PDB entry 7RGA | X-ray diffraction, 2.90 A resolution | chains E and G of the 7 polymer chains in the assembly

[Chain E (and G)]
Name: nano CLostridial Antibody Mimetic Protein 3 VHH
Organism: synthetic construct
Notes: antibody fragment or engineered binder; chain G of this document is another copy of the same molecule, construct and numbering; everything in this record applies to it too
Sequence (306 residues; each row starts with the number of its first residue; numbers below 1 keep their minus sign (Asp-7 is residue -7)):
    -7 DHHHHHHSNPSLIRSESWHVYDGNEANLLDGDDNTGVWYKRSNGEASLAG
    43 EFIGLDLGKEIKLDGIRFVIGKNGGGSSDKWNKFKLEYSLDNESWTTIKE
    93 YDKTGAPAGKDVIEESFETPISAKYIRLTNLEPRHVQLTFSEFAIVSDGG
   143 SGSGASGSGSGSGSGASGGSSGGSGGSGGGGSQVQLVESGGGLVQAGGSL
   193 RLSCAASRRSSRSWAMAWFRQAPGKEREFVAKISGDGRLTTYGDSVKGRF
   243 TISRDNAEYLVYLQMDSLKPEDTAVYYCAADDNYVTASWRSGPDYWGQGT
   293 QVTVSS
Not modelled in the structure: -7 to -5, 141-173 (chain G: -7 to 0, 141-173)
Ion coordination: Na+ site 1: Asn19, Asp22, Asp24, Thr27, Ser133; Na+ site 2: Asp273, Asp274, Gly284, Asp286
Small-molecule neighbours:
  - methotrexate (MTX), molecule 1: Lys95, Thr96, Gly97, Ala98, Pro99
  - methotrexate (MTX), molecule 2: Val176, Leu178, Cys196, Ala197, Ala198, Arg200, Arg201, Ser202, Trp206, Met208, Arg246, Asp247, Asn248, Tyr251, Leu252, Val253, Ala272, Tyr287

[How chain E and chain G interact]
Pairs across the interface (25; chain E residue first):
  Ser70(E) - Ser203(G)
  Thr96(E) - Arg204(G)
  Gly97(E) - Ser202(G)  hydrogen bond (backbone-side chain)
  Gly97(E) - Ser203(G)  hydrogen bond (backbone-backbone)
  Gly97(E) - Arg204(G)
  Ala98(E) - Ser203(G)  hydrogen bond (backbone-side chain)
  Pro99(E) - Arg200(G)
  Pro99(E) - Arg201(G)
  Arg200(E) - Pro99(G)
  Arg201(E) - Pro99(G)
  Arg201(E) - Arg201(G)
  Ser202(E) - Gly97(G)  hydrogen bond (side chain-backbone)
  Ser202(E) - Ala249(G)
  Ser203(E) - Ser70(G)
  Ser203(E) - Gly97(G)  hydrogen bond (backbone-backbone)
  Ser203(E) - Ala98(G)  hydrogen bond (side chain-backbone)
  Ser203(E) - Ala249(G)
  Ser203(E) - Glu250(G)
  Arg204(E) - Thr96(G)
  Arg204(E) - Gly97(G)
  Ser205(E) - Ala249(G)
  Arg230(E) - Arg230(G)
  Ala249(E) - Ser202(G)
  Ala249(E) - Ser203(G)
  Glu250(E) - Ser203(G)
Also at the interface, not in a pair above, chain E (15 interface residues in all): Ala100
Also at the interface, not in a pair above, chain G (15 interface residues in all): Ala100, Ser205

[Summary]
Chain E and chain G each contribute 15 residues to their interface, with 6 hydrogen bonds. Polar contacts
include Gly97(E)-Ser202(G), Ala98(E)-Ser203(G) and Gly97(E)-Ser203(G). Chain E binds methotrexate. Asn19(E),
Asp22(E), Asp24(E), Thr27(E) and Ser133(E) form the Na+ site 1.
Both chains are nano CLostridial Antibody Mimetic Protein 3 VHH (synthetic construct). Entry 7RGA (Crystal
structure of nanoCLAMP3:VHH in complex with MTX) was determined by X-ray diffraction (same publication as
7RG7).
